3AGH - chain A; structure by X-ray diffraction, 1.49 A resolution.

== Chain A ==
Molecule: Lysozyme C
From: Gallus gallus
Notes: EC 3.2.1.17
UniProtKB: P00698 (LYSC_CHICK); residues 1-129 here correspond to UniProt positions 19-147 (UniProt number = residue number + 18)
Amino-acid sequence (129 residues; numbered 1 to 129; the number before each row is that of its first residue):
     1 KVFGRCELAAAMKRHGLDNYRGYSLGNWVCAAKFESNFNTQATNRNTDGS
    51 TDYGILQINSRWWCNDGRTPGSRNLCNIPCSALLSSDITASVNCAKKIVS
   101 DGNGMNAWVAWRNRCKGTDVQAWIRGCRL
Cystine bridges: C6-C127, C30-C115, C64-C80, C76-C94
Bound ions: Na+: S60, C64, S72, R73
Swiss-Prot annotation at these positions:
  - active site: E35, D52
  - binding site (substrate): D101

== Summary ==
The Na+ site is built by S60, C64, S72 and R73. UniProt lists active-site residues E35 and D52 and
substrate-binding residue D101.
Chain A is Lysozyme C (Gallus gallus); the structure, X-ray analysis of lysozyme in the presence of 200 mM
Arg, was determined by X-ray diffraction, deposited together with 3AGG and 3AGI.
